6HVY - chains M and b of the 28 polymer chains in the assembly; structure by X-ray diffraction, 2.70 A resolution.

== Chain M ==
Name: Proteasome subunit beta type-7
From: Saccharomyces cerevisiae (strain ATCC 204508 / S288c)
Notes: EC 3.4.25.1
Reference sequence: P30657 (PSB7_YEAST); residues -12 to 233 here correspond to UniProt positions 21-266 (UniProt number = residue number + 33)
Sequence (246 residues; numbered -12 to 233; the number before each row is that of its first residue; numbers below 1 keep their minus sign (Thr-12 is residue -12)):
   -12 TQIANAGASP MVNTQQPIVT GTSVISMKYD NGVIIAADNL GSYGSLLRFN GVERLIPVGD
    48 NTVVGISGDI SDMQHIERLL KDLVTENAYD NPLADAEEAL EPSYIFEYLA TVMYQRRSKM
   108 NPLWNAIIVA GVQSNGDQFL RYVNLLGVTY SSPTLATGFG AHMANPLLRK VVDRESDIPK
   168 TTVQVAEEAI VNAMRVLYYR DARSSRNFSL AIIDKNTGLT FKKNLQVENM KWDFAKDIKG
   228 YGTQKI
Not modelled in the structure: -12 to 0

== Chain b ==
Name: Proteasome subunit beta type-1
From: Saccharomyces cerevisiae (strain ATCC 204508 / S288c)
Notes: EC 3.4.25.1
Reference sequence: P38624 (PSB1_YEAST); residues 1-196 here correspond to UniProt positions 20-215 (UniProt number = residue number + 19)
Sequence (196 residues; numbered 1 to 196; the number before each row is that of its first residue):
     1 TSIMAVTFKD GVILGADSRT TTGAYIANRV TDKLTRVHDK IWCCRSGSAA DTQAIADIVQ
    61 YHLELYTSQY GTPSTETAAS VFKELCYENK DNLTAGIIVA GYDDKNKGEV YTIPLGGSVH
   121 KLPYAIAGSG STFIYGYCDK NFRENMSKEE TVDFIKHSLS QAIKWDGSSG GVIRMVVLTA
   181 AGVERLIFYP DEYEQL
Swiss-Prot annotation at these positions:
  - active site: Thr1 (Nucleophile)

== How chain M and chain b interact ==
Residue-residue contacts (63; chain M residue first):
  Ser32(M) - Trp165(b)
  Ser32(M) - Asp166(b)
  Ser32(M) - Gly167(b)  hydrogen bond (backbone-backbone)
  Leu33(M) - Phe133(b)  hydrophobic
  Leu33(M) - Trp165(b)
  Leu34(M) - Lys164(b)
  Leu34(M) - Trp165(b)  hydrogen bond (backbone-backbone)
  Leu34(M) - Gly167(b)
  Arg35(M) - Trp165(b)
  Asn37(M) - Trp165(b)
  Phe146(M) - Ala24(b)  hydrophobic
  Phe146(M) - Tyr25(b)
  Tyr185(M) - Glu194(b)  hydrogen bond
  Tyr186(M) - Ile26(b)
  Tyr186(M) - Arg29(b)
  Arg187(M) - Ala24(b)
  Arg187(M) - Tyr25(b)
  Arg187(M) - Ile26(b)  hydrogen bond (backbone-backbone)
  Arg187(M) - Ala27(b)  hydrogen bond (side chain-backbone)
  Arg187(M) - Asn28(b)
  Arg187(M) - Arg29(b)
  Asp188(M) - Ala24(b)
  Asp188(M) - Ile26(b)
  Ala189(M) - Arg19(b)
  Ala189(M) - Thr21(b)
  Ala189(M) - Ala24(b)  hydrogen bond (backbone-backbone)
  Ala189(M) - Ile26(b)
  Ala189(M) - Gly167(b)
  Arg193(M) - Asp191(b)  salt bridge
  Arg193(M) - Glu194(b)  salt bridge
  Lys218(M) - Arg29(b)  hydrogen bond (backbone-side chain)
  Trp219(M) - Arg29(b)
  Trp219(M) - Gly171(b)
  Trp219(M) - Val172(b)  hydrophobic
  Trp219(M) - Tyr189(b)
  Trp219(M) - Pro190(b)
  Asp220(M) - Tyr189(b)
  Phe221(M) - Arg29(b)
  Phe221(M) - Val30(b)  hydrophobic
  Ala222(M) - Val30(b)  hydrophobic
  Ala222(M) - Arg174(b)  hydrogen bond (backbone-side chain)
  Ala222(M) - Ile187(b)  hydrophobic
  Lys223(M) - Ile187(b)
  Lys223(M) - Tyr189(b)
  Ile225(M) - Val30(b)  hydrophobic
  Ile225(M) - Arg174(b)
  Lys226(M) - Asp32(b)
  Lys226(M) - Arg185(b)
  Gly227(M) - Asp32(b)  hydrogen bond (backbone-side chain)
  Tyr228(M) - Thr35(b)
  Tyr228(M) - Arg45(b)
  Tyr228(M) - Gln53(b)  hydrogen bond (side chain-backbone)
  Tyr228(M) - Ala56(b)
  Tyr228(M) - Asp57(b)  hydrogen bond
  Gln231(M) - Asp32(b)
  Gln231(M) - Leu34(b)
  Gln231(M) - Thr35(b)
  Gln231(M) - Arg36(b)  hydrogen bond (side chain-backbone)
  Gln231(M) - Trp42(b)
  Gln231(M) - Arg185(b)
  Ile233(M) - Trp42(b)
  Ile233(M) - Val183(b)  hydrophobic
  Ile233(M) - Arg185(b)  hydrogen bond (backbone-side chain)
Other interface residues (no listed pair), chain M (27 interface residues in all): Met150, Arg190, Met217
Other interface residues (no listed pair), chain b (35 interface residues in all): Ile163, Ser168

== Summary ==
Chain M and chain b form an interface of 27 and 35 residues respectively, with 13 hydrogen bonds and 2 salt
bridges. Among the polar pairs are Arg193(M)-Asp191(b), Arg193(M)-Glu194(b) and Tyr185(M)-Glu194(b). Curated
annotation (UniProt) lists active-site residue Thr1(b) on chain b.
Here chain M is Proteasome subunit beta type-7 and chain b is Proteasome subunit beta type-1, both from
Saccharomyces cerevisiae (strain ATCC 204508 / S288c). Entry 6HVY (Yeast 20S proteasome in complex with 5 (7-
and 6-membered ring)) was determined by X-ray diffraction together with 6HTB, 6HTC, 6HTD, 6HTP, 6HTR, 6HUB and
30 further entries from the same study.
